5DBC - chains A and P of the 4 polymer chains in the assembly; structure by X-ray diffraction, 2.40 A resolution.

Chain A:
Name: DNA polymerase beta
Source organism: Homo sapiens
Notes: EC 2.7.7.7, 4.2.99.-
UniProt: P06746 (DPOLB_HUMAN); numbering as in UniProt (aligned over 1-335)
Amino-acid sequence (335 residues; row label = number of the first residue in the row):
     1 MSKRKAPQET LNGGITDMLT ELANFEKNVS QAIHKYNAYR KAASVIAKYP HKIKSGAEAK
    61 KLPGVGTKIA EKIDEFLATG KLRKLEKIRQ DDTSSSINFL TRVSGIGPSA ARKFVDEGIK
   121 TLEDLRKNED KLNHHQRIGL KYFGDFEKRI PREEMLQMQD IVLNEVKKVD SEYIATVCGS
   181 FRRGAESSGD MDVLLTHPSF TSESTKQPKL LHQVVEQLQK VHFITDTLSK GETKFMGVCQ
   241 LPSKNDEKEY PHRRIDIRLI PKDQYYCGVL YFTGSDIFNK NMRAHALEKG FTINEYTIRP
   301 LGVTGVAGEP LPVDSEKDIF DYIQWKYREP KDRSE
Unresolved in the structure: 1-6, 205-206
Metal / ion sites: Na+ site 1: Lys60, Leu62, Val65 (shared with 1 residue of chain D); Na+ site 2: Thr101, Val103, Ile106 (shared with DG9(P) of chain P)
Curated features (UniProtKB/Swiss-Prot):
  - region: Arg183 to Asp192 (DNA-binding)
  - active site: Lys72 (Nucleophile)
  - binding site (K(+)): Lys60, Leu62, Val65, Thr101, Val103, Ile106
  - binding site (Na(+)): Lys60, Leu62, Val65, Thr101, Val103, Ile106
  - binding site (dATP): Arg149, Ser180, Arg183, Gly189, Asp190
  - binding site (dCTP): Arg149, Ser180, Arg183, Gly189, Asp190
  - binding site (dGTP): Arg149, Ser180, Arg183, Gly189, Asp190, Asp192
  - binding site (dTTP): Arg149, Ser180, Arg183, Gly189, Asp190
  - binding site (Mg(2+)): Asp190, Asp192, Asp256
  - modified residue: Lys72 (N6-acetyllysine), Arg83 (Omega-N-methylarginine), Arg152 (Omega-N-methylarginine)
  - cross-link (Glycyl lysine isopeptide (Lys-Gly)): Lys41 (interchain with G-Cter in ubiquitin), Lys61 (interchain with G-Cter in ubiquitin), Lys81 (interchain with G-Cter in ubiquitin)
  - natural variant: Leu22 (L22P: Found in a gastric cancer sample; uncertain significance), Tyr39 (Y39C: Found in a gastric cancer sample; uncertain significance), Gly118 (G118V: Decreased DNA-directed DNA polymerase activity), Arg137 (R137Q: Decreased function in base-excision repair), Arg149 (R149I: Decreased DNA-directed DNA polymerase activity), Asp160 (D160N: Found in a gastric cancer sample; uncertain significance), Cys239 (C239R: Found in a gastric cancer sample; uncertain significance), Lys289 (K289M: Found in a colon cancer sample; uncertain significance), Asn294 (N294D: Found in a gastric cancer sample; uncertain significance), Glu295 (E295K: Found in a gastric cancer sample; uncertain significance)
  - mutagenesis: Phe25 (F25W: No effect on 5'-dRP lyase activity. Decreased ssDNA binding), His34 (H34G: Decreased 5'-dRP lyase activity. Decreased ssDNA binding), Lys35 (K35A: Decreased 5'-dRP lyase activity. Decreased ssDNA binding. Loss of 5'-dRP lyase activity; when associated with A-68 and A-72. Decreased ssDNA binding; when associated with A-68 and A-72 ...), Tyr39 (Y39F: No effect on 5'-dRP lyase activity; Y39Q: Abolishes DNA polymerase and 5'-dRP lyase activity), Lys41 (K41R: Abolishes ubiquitination; when associated with R-61 and R-81), Lys60 (K60A: Decreased 5'-dRP lyase activity. Decreased ssDNA binding), Lys61 (K61R: Abolishes ubiquitination; when associated with R-41 and R-81), Lys68 (K68A: No effect on 5'-dRP lyase activity. Decreased ssDNA binding. Loss of 5'-dRP lyase activity; when associated with A-35 and A-72. Decreased ssDNA binding; when associated with A-35 and A-72 ...), Glu71 (E71Q: No effect on 5'-dRP lyase activity. No effect on structure shown by circular dichroism. No effect on ssDNA binding), Lys72 (K72A: Severely reduced 5'-dRP lyase activity. Does not affect ssDNA binding. Loss of 5'-dRP lyase activity; when associated with A-35 and A-68. Decreased ssDNA binding ...), Glu75 (E75A: Slightly decreased 5'-dRP lyase activity. Decreased ssDNA binding. No effect on structure shown by circular dichroism), Lys81 (K81R: Abolishes ubiquitination; when associated with R-41 and R-61), 5 further mutagenesis entries in UniProt

Chain P:
Molecule: 10-nt DNA strand
Sequence (10 nucleotides; each row starts with the number of its first residue):
     1 GCTGATGCGA
Metal / ion sites: Na+: DG9 (shared with Thr101(A), Val103(A), Ile106(A) of chain A)

How chain A and chain P interact:
Pairs across the interface (16; chain A residue first):
  Val103(A) - DG9(P)  phosphate contact
  Ser104(A) - DG9(P)  phosphate contact
  Gly105(A) - DC8(P)  sugar contact
  Gly105(A) - DG9(P)  hydrogen bond to the phosphate
  Ile106(A) - DG9(P)  phosphate contact
  Gly107(A) - DC8(P)  hydrogen bond to the phosphate
  Gly107(A) - DG9(P)  phosphate contact
  Pro108(A) - DC8(P)  phosphate contact
  Ser109(A) - DG7(P)  phosphate contact
  Ser109(A) - DC8(P)  hydrogen bond to the phosphate
  Ala110(A) - DC8(P)  hydrogen bond to the phosphate
  His135(A) - DG9(P)  sugar contact
  Asp190(A) - DA10(P)  phosphate contact
  Met236(A) - DA10(P)  sugar contact
  Arg254(A) - DA10(P)  salt bridge to the phosphate
  Asp256(A) - DA10(P)  sugar contact
Other interface residues (no listed pair), chain A (14 interface residues in all): Lys234

Overview:
14 residues of chain A face 4 of chain P across their interface, with 4 hydrogen bonds and 1 salt bridge.
Polar pairs include Gly105(A)-DG9(P), Gly107(A)-DC8(P) and Ser109(A)-DC8(P).
Here chain A is DNA polymerase beta (Homo sapiens) and chain P is a 10-nt DNA strand. Entry 5DBC (Structure of
human DNA polymerase beta Host-Guest complex with the dG base paired with a dG) was determined by X-ray
diffraction together with 5DB6, 5DB7, 5DB8, 5DB9, 5DBA and 5DBB from the same study.
